5ECH - chains B and C of the 3 polymer chains in the assembly; structure by X-ray diffraction, 2.14 A resolution.

== Chain B (and C) ==
Name: Glutathione S-transferase U20
Source organism: Arabidopsis thaliana
Notes: EC 2.5.1.18; chain C of this document is another copy of the same molecule, construct and numbering; everything in this record applies to it too
UniProtKB: Q8L7C9 (GSTUK_ARATH); residue numbers follow UniProt; this construct covers 1-217
Chain sequence (223 residues; each row starts with the number of its first residue; numbers below 1 keep their minus sign (His-5 is residue -5)):
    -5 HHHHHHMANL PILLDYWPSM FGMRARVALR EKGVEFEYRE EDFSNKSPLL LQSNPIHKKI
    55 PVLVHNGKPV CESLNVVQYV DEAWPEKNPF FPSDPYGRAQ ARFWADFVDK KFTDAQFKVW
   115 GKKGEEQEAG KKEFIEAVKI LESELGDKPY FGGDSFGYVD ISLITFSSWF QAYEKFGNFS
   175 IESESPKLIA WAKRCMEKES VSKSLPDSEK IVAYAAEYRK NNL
Not modelled in the structure: -5 to 3
Sequence notes: expression tag (-5 to 0)
Small-molecule neighbours: glutathione (GSH): Tyr10, Ser13, Phe15, Phe37, Lys53, Ile54, Pro55, Glu66, Ser67
Swiss-Prot annotation at these positions:
  - binding site (glutathione): Ser13, Ile54, Ser67

== Interface between chain B and chain C ==
Pairs across the interface (30):
  Asn48(B) - Phe97(C)
  Ile50(B) - Ile134(C)  hydrophobic
  His51(B) - Phe101(C)
  Lys62(B) - Tyr90(C)
  Pro63(B) - Tyr90(C)
  Val64(B) - Ala93(C)  hydrophobic
  Cys65(B) - Phe97(C)  hydrophobic
  Glu66(B) - Phe97(C)
  Glu66(B) - Asp100(C)
  Glu66(B) - Phe101(C)
  Asn69(B) - Ala93(C)  hydrogen bond (side chain-backbone)
  Asn69(B) - Arg96(C)  hydrogen bond
  Asn69(B) - Phe97(C)
  Gln72(B) - Arg96(C)  hydrogen bond
  Tyr73(B) - Pro89(C)
  Tyr73(B) - Tyr90(C)  hydrophobic
  Ala77(B) - Pro89(C)  hydrophobic
  Pro89(B) - Glu76(C)
  Tyr90(B) - Lys62(C)
  Arg92(B) - Glu76(C)
  Ala93(B) - Tyr73(C)  hydrogen bond (backbone-side chain)
  Arg96(B) - Asn69(C)  hydrogen bond
  Arg96(B) - Gln72(C)  hydrogen bond
  Arg96(B) - Tyr73(C)
  Arg96(B) - Glu76(C)  salt bridge
  Phe97(B) - Asn48(C)
  Phe97(B) - Cys65(C)  hydrophobic
  Phe97(B) - Glu66(C)
  Phe97(B) - Asn69(C)
  Asp100(B) - Glu66(C)
Interface residues without a listed pair, chain B (20 interface residues in all): Glu76
Interface residues without a listed pair, chain C (18 interface residues in all): His51, Arg92

== In short ==
20 residues of chain B and 18 residues of chain C are in contact, with 6 hydrogen bonds and 1 salt bridge.
Polar contacts include Arg96(B)-Glu76(C), Asn69(B)-Ala93(C) and Asn69(B)-Arg96(C). Ligands of chain B:
glutathione. UniProt lists 3 glutathione-binding residues on chain B.
Chain B and chain C are both Glutathione S-transferase U20 (Arabidopsis thaliana); the structure, Crystal
Structure of FIN219-FIP1 complex with JA and ATP, was determined by X-ray diffraction together with 5ECI,
5ECK, 5ECL, 5ECM, 5ECN, 5ECO and 4 further entries from the same study.
